Entry 5MSI (X-ray diffraction, 1.60 A resolution); this record covers chain A.

== Chain A ==
Name: Type III antifreeze protein isoform hplc 12
Organism: Macrozoarces americanus
UniProtKB: P19614 (ANPC_MACAM); residues 2-63 here = UniProt positions 2-63
Amino-acid sequence (66 residues; each row starts with the number of its first residue; numbering starts at 0):
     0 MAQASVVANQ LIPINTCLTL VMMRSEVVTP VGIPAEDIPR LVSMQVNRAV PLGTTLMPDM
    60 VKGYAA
Construct notes: engineered mutation Cys16 (Ala in P19614)
UniProt features mapped onto this chain:
  - site (Important for ice-binding): Gln9, Asn14, Thr18, Gln44

== Overview ==
Chain A is Type III antifreeze protein isoform hplc 12 (Macrozoarces americanus); the structure, Type III
antifreeze protein isoform hplc 12, was determined by X-ray diffraction, deposited together with 2MSI, 3MSI,
4MSI, 6MSI and 7MSI.
